PDB entry 9DRS | X-ray diffraction, 2.35 A resolution | chains B and C of the 6 polymer chains in the assembly

== Chain B ==
Name: Phenylalanine--tRNA ligase beta subunit
Organism: Mycobacterium tuberculosis H37Rv
Notes: EC 6.1.1.20
UniProt: P9WFU1 (SYFB_MYCTU); numbering as in UniProt (aligned over 1-831)
Amino-acid sequence (835 residues; row label = number of the first residue in the row; numbers below 1 keep their minus sign (Gln-3 is residue -3)):
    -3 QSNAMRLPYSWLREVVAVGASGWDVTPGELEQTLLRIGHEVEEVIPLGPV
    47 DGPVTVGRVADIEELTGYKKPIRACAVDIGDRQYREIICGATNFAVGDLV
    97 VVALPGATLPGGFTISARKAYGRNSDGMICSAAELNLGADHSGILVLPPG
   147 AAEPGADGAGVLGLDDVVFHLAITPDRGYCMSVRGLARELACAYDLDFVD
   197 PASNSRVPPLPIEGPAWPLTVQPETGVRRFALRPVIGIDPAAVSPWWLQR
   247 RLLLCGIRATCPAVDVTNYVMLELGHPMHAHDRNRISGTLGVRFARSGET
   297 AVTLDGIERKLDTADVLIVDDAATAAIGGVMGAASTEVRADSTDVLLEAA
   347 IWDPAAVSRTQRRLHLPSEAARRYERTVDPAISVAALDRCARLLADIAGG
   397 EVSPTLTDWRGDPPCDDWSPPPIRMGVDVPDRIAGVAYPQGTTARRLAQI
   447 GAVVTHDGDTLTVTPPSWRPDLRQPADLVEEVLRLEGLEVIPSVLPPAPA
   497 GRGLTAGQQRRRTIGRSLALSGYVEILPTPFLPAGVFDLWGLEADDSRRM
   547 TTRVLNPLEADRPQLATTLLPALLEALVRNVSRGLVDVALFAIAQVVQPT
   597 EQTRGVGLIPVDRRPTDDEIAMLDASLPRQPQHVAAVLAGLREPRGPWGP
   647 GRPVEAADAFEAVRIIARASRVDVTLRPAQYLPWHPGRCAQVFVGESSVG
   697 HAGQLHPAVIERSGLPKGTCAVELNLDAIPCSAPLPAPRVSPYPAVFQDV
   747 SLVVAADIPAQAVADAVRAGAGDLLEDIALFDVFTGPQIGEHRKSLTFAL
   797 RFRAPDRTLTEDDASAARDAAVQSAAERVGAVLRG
Unresolved in the structure: -3
Sequence notes: expression tag (-3 to 0)
Curated features (UniProtKB/Swiss-Prot):
  - binding site (Mg(2+)): Asp467, Asp473, Glu476, Glu477
Bound ions: Mg2+: Glu476 (shared with 1 residue of chain A)
Reported in the primary citation:
  - catalytic residues: Thr263, Asn264, Ser364 (proposed by the authors, not directly observed)
  - specificity-determining residues: Gly325, Glu344 (proposed by the authors, not directly observed)

== Chain C ==
Molecule: tRNA(Phe)
Sequence (77 nucleotides; each row starts with the number of its first residue):
     1 GGCCAGGUAGCUCAGUCGGUAUGAGCGUCCGCCUGAAAAGCGGAAGGUCG
    51 GCGGUUCGAUCCCGCCCCUGGCCACCA
Unresolved in the structure: 72-77
Bound ions: Mg2+ site 1 near G42 (its only coordinating residue here); Mg2+ site 2 near G46 (its only coordinating residue here)

== Chain B / chain C interface ==
Residue-residue contacts (10):
  His361(B) - G1(C)  salt bridge to the phosphate
  Leu554(B) - C68(C)  phosphate contact
  Glu555(B) - C68(C)  phosphate contact
  Ala556(B) - C67(C)  hydrogen bond to the phosphate
  Ala556(B) - C68(C)  hydrogen bond to the phosphate
  Asp557(B) - C67(C)  hydrogen bond to the sugar
  Ser578(B) - G10(C)  hydrogen bond to the sugar
  Ser578(B) - C11(C)  sugar contact
  Arg579(B) - C11(C)  hydrogen bond to the phosphate
  Arg579(B) - U12(C)  salt bridge to the phosphate
Also at the interface, not in a pair above, chain C (7 interface residues in all): U69

== In short ==
Chain B and chain C each contribute 7 residues to their interface, with 5 hydrogen bonds and 2 salt bridges.
Polar pairs include Asp557(B)-C67(C), Ser578(B)-G10(C) and Ala556(B)-C67(C). UniProt lists 4 Mg2+-binding
residues on chain B. From the paper: catalytic residues Thr263(B), Asn264(B) and Ser364(B); specificity
determinants Gly325(B) and Glu344(B).
Here chain B is Phenylalanine--tRNA ligase beta subunit (Mycobacterium tuberculosis H37Rv) and chain C is
tRNA(Phe). Entry 9DRS (Crystal structure of M. tuberculosis PheRS-tRNA complex bound to inhibitor D-116) was
determined by X-ray diffraction (same publication as 9DRT, 9DSX, 9DTF and 9DRV).
